Entry 8JSG (electron microscopy, 4.60 A resolution (low resolution: residue-level contacts below are approximate; hydrogen-bond / salt-bridge calls are withheld)); this record covers chains g and k of the 22 polymer chains in the assembly.

# Chain g
Molecule: 16S ribosomal RNA
From: Escherichia coli
Sequence (1540 nucleotides; each row starts with the number of its first residue):
     1 AAAUUGAAGA GUUUGAUCAU GGCUCAGAUU GAACGCUGGC GGCAGGCCUA ACACAUGCAA
    61 GUCGAACGGU AACAGGAAGA AGCUUGCUUC UUUGCUGACG AGUGGCGGAC GGGUGAGUAA
   121 UGUCUGGGAA ACUGCCUGAU GGAGGGGGAU AACUACUGGA AACGGUAGCU AAUACCGCAU
   181 AACGUCGCAA GACCAAAGAG GGGGACCUUC GGGCCUCUUG CCAUCGGAUG UGCCCAGAUG
   241 GGAUUAGCUA GUAGGUGGGG UAACGGCUCA CCUAGGCGAC GAUCCCUAGC UGGUCUGAGA
   301 GGAUGACCAG CCACACUGGA ACUGAGACAC GGUCCAGACU CCUACGGGAG GCAGCAGUGG
   361 GGAAUAUUGC ACAAUGGGCG CAAGCCUGAU GCAGCCAUGC CGCGUGUAUG AAGAAGGCCU
   421 UCGGGUUGUA AAGUACUUUC AGCGGGGAGG AAGGGAGUAA AGUUAAUACC UUUGCUCAUU
   481 GACGUUACCC GCAGAAGAAG CACCGGCUAA CUCCGUGCCA GCAGCCGCGG UAAUACGGAG
   541 GGUGCAAGCG UUAAUCGGAA UUACUGGGCG UAAAGCGCAC GCAGGCGGUU UGUUAAGUCA
   601 GAUGUGAAAU CCCCGGGCUC AACCUGGGAA CUGCAUCUGA UACUGGCAAG CUUGAGUCUC
   661 GUAGAGGGGG GUAGAAUUCC AGGUGUAGCG GUGAAAUGCG UAGAGAUCUG GAGGAAUACC
   721 GGUGGCGAAG GCGGCCCCCU GGACGAAGAC UGACGCUCAG GUGCGAAAGC GUGGGGAGCA
   781 AACAGGAUUA GAUACCCUGG UAGUCCACGC CGUAAACGAU GUCGACUUGG AGGUUGUGCC
   841 CUUGAGGCGU GGCUUCCGGA GCUAACGCGU UAAGUCGACC GCCUGGGGAG UACGGCCGCA
   901 AGGUUAAAAC UCAAAUGAAA UGACGGGGGC CCGCACAAGC GGUGGAGCAU GUGGUUUAAU
   961 UCGAUGCAAC GCGAAGAACC UUACCUGGUC UUGACAUCCA CGGAAGUUUU CAGAGAUGAG
  1021 AAUGUGCCUU CGGGAACCGU GAGACAGGUG CUGCAUGGCU GUCGUCAGCU CGUGUUGUGA
  1081 AAUGUUGGGU UAAGUCCCGC AACGAGCGCA ACCCUUAUCC UUUGUUGCCA GCGGUCCGGC
  1141 CGGGAACUCA AAGGAGACUG CCAGUGAUAA ACUGGAGGAA GGUGGGGAUG ACGUCAAGUC
  1201 AUCAUGGCCC UUACGACCAG GGCUACACAC GUGCUACAAU GGCGCAUACA AAGAGAAGCG
  1261 ACCUCGCGAG AGCAAGCGGA CCUCAUAAAG UGCGUCGUAG UCCGGAUUGG AGUCUGCAAC
  1321 UCGACUCCAU GAAGUCGGAA UCGCUAGUAA UCGUGGAUCA GAAUGCCACG GUGAAUACGU
  1381 UCCCGGGCCU UGUACACACC GCCCGUCACA CCAUGGGAGU GGGUUGCAAA AGAAGUAGGU
  1441 AGCUUAACCU UCGGGAGGGC GCUUACCACU UUGUGAUUCA UGACUGGGGU GAAGUCGUAA
  1501 CAAGGUAACC GUAGGGGAAC CUGCGGUUGG AUCACCUCCU
Disordered / not traced: 1

# Chain k
Name: Small ribosomal subunit protein uS5
From: Escherichia coli
Reference sequence: P0A7W1 (RS5_ECOLI); residues 1-158 here correspond to UniProt positions 2-159 (UniProt number = residue number + 1)
Sequence (158 residues; numbered 1 to 158; the number before each row is that of its first residue):
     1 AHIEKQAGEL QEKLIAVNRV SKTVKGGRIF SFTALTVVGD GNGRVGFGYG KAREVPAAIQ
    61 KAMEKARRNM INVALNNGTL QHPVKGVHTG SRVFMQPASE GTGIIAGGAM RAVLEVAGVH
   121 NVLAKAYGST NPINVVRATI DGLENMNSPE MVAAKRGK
Disordered / not traced: 1-8
UniProt features mapped onto this chain:
  - modified residue: Ala-1 (N-acetylalanine)

# How chain g and chain k interact
Pairs across the interface (53; chain g residue first):
  G6(g) with Ala-98(k); Thr-102(k)
  A7(g) with Phe-94(k); Gln-96(k); Leu-123(k); Ala-124(k); Lys-125(k)
  A8(g) with Ile-105(k); Ala-106(k); Gly-107(k); Arg-111(k); Lys-125(k)
  G9(g) with Gly-107(k); Gly-108(k); Lys-125(k)
  A10(g) with Gly-108(k); Ala-109(k); Thr-130(k)
  G15(g) with Ser-21(k); Lys-22(k); Thr-23(k)
  A16(g) with Val-20(k); Ser-21(k)
  U17(g) with Asn-18(k)
  C18(g) with Ile-133(k); Asn-134(k)
  A19(g) with Thr-89(k); Asn-131(k); Asn-134(k)
  U20(g) with Ser-129(k)
  A559(g) with Lys-125(k)
  A560(g) with Tyr-127(k)
  U921(g) with Lys-22(k)
  G922(g) with Thr-23(k)
  A923(g) with Thr-23(k); Lys-25(k)
  C1071(g) with Arg-53(k)
  U1073(g) with Lys-61(k); Glu-64(k)
  U1078(g) with His-88(k); Thr-89(k); Asn-134(k); Arg-137(k)
  G1079(g) with Ile-133(k); Arg-137(k)
  A1080(g) with Ser-21(k); Tyr-49(k)
  A1081(g) with Val-20(k); Ser-21(k); Lys-51(k)
  A1396(g) with Arg-28(k)
  C1397(g) with Arg-28(k)
  A1398(g) with Arg-28(k)
Other interface residues (no listed pair), chain g (29 interface residues in all): A864, G1072, U1075, A1082
Other interface residues (no listed pair), chain k (39 interface residues in all): Arg-19, Lys-65, Gly-90, Ala-126, Gly-128

# Overview
29 residues of chain g face 39 of chain k across their interface.
Chain g is 16S ribosomal RNA and chain k is Small ribosomal subunit protein uS5, both from Escherichia coli;
the structure, Structure of the 30S-IF3 complex from Escherichia coli, was determined by electron microscopy
(same publication as 8JSH).
